Entry 7T82 (X-ray diffraction, 3.50 A resolution); this record covers chains C and D of the 4 polymer chains in the assembly.

Chain C:
Protein: Antibody Fab Light Chain
Notes: antibody fragment or engineered binder
Sequence (219 residues; each row starts with the number of its first residue):
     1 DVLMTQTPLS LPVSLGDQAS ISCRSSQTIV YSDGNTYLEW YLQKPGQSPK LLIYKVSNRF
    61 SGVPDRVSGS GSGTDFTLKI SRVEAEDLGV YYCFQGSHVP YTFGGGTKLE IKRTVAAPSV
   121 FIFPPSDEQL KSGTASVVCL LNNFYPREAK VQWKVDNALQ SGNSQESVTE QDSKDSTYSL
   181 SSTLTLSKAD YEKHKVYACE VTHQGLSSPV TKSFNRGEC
Unresolved in the structure: 218-219
Cystine bridges: C23-C93, C139-C199

Chain D:
Protein: Antibody Fab Heavy Chain
Notes: antibody fragment or engineered binder
Sequence (229 residues; each row starts with the number of its first residue; note: 2 numbers in that range are skipped by the numbering (no residue carries them; nothing is unmodelled there)):
     1 QVQLQQSGAE LMNPGASVKI SCKSTGYKFS SYWIEWVKQR PGHGLEWMGE ILPGSGSTNH
    61 NEKFKGKAIF TADASSNTAY MELSSLTSED SAVYYCARTI STATDWFAYW GQGTLVTVSA
   121 A
   124 STKGPSVFPL APSSKSTSGG TAALGCLVKD YFPEPVTVSW NSGALTSGVH TFPAVLQSSG
   184 LYSLSSVVTV PSSSLGTQTY ICNVNHKPSN TKVDKKVEPK SCHHHHHH
Unresolved in the structure: 137-140, 223-231
Cystine bridges: C22-C96, C149-C205

Chain C / chain D interface:
Residue-residue contacts - 60 pairs, chain C then chain D:
  D1(C) - N61(D)
  Y37(C) - W106(D)  hydrophobic
  E39(C) - W106(D)
  Y41(C) - W110(D)
  Q43(C) - Q39(D)  hydrogen bond
  Q43(C) - Y95(D)
  S48(C) - Y95(D)
  S48(C) - G111(D)
  P49(C) - W110(D)  hydrophobic
  L51(C) - W106(D)
  L51(C) - A108(D)  hydrophobic
  Y54(C) - W106(D)
  F60(C) - W106(D)
  F60(C) - A108(D)
  Y92(C) - H43(D)  hydrogen bond (side chain-backbone)
  Y92(C) - L45(D)  hydrophobic
  V99(C) - N59(D)
  P100(C) - W47(D)  hydrophobic
  Y101(C) - E35(D)
  Y101(C) - W47(D)
  F103(C) - L45(D)
  F103(C) - W47(D)
  K108(C) - H43(D)  hydrogen bond
  F121(C) - S141(D)
  F121(C) - T144(D)
  F121(C) - A146(D)  hydrophobic
  F123(C) - L133(D)
  F123(C) - A134(D)
  F123(C) - A146(D)
  F123(C) - L147(D)  hydrophobic
  S126(C) - F131(D)
  S126(C) - P132(D)
  E128(C) - K218(D)  salt bridge
  Q129(C) - F131(D)
  Q129(C) - K152(D)
  T134(C) - K152(D)
  S136(C) - K152(D)
  L140(C) - F175(D)  hydrophobic
  L140(C) - V190(D)  hydrophobic
  N142(C) - H173(D)
  N142(C) - T192(D)
  N143(C) - H173(D)
  Q165(C) - V178(D)
  Q165(C) - L179(D)
  Q165(C) - Q180(D)
  Q165(C) - S181(D)
  E166(C) - V178(D)
  S167(C) - F175(D)
  S167(C) - P176(D)  hydrogen bond (side chain-backbone)
  S167(C) - V178(D)
  V168(C) - P176(D)
  T169(C) - T174(D)
  T169(C) - F175(D)
  D172(C) - H173(D)  salt bridge
  S179(C) - H173(D)
  S179(C) - F175(D)
  L180(C) - F175(D)
  S181(C) - F175(D)
  S181(C) - S188(D)
  T185(C) - K152(D)
Other interface residues (no listed pair), chain C (42 interface residues in all): Q47, K55, F94, P124, V138, T183
Other interface residues (no listed pair), chain D (41 interface residues in all): V37, E46, E50, D105, F107, V130, P135, L150

Summary:
42 residues of chain C face 41 of chain D across their interface, with 4 hydrogen bonds and 2 salt bridges.
Among the polar pairs are E128(C)-K218(D), D172(C)-H173(D) and Q43(C)-Q39(D).
Here chain C is Antibody Fab Light Chain and chain D is Antibody Fab Heavy Chain. Entry 7T82 (Crystal
Structure of LEUKOCIDIN E/CENTYRIN S26/FAB B438) was determined by X-ray diffraction.
